PDB entry 1EFA | X-ray diffraction, 2.60 A resolution | chains E and B of the 4 polymer chains in the assembly

[Chain E]
Molecule: 21-nt DNA strand
Sequence (21 nucleotides; row label = number of the first residue in the row):
     1 GAATTGTGAG CGCTCACAAT T
Unresolved in the structure: 1, 19-21

[Chain B]
Protein: Lac repressor
Source organism: Escherichia coli
Reference sequence: P03023 (LACI_ECOLI); numbering as in UniProt (aligned over 1-333)
Chain sequence (333 residues; numbered 1 to 333; the number before each row is that of its first residue):
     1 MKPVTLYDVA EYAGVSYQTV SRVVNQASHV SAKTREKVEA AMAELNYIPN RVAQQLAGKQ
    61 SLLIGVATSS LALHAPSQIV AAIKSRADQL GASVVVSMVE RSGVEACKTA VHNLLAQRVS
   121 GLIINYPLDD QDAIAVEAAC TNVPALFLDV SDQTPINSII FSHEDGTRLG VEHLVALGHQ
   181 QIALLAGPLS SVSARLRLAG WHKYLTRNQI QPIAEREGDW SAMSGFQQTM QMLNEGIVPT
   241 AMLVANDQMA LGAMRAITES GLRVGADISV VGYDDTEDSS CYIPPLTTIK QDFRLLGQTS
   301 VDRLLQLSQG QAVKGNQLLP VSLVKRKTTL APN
Unresolved in the structure: 1, 332-333
Construct notes: engineered mutation Thr-109 (Ala in P03023)
Small-molecule neighbours: 2-nitrophenyl beta-D-fucopyranoside (NPF): Leu-73, Ala-75, Pro-76, Ile-79, Asn-125, Leu-148, Asp-149, Phe-161, Ser-191, Ser-193, Arg-197, Trp-220, Asn-246, Asp-274, Gln-291, Phe-293, Leu-296
Curated features (UniProtKB/Swiss-Prot):
  - DNA-binding region: Leu-6 to Asn-25 (H-T-H motif)
  - natural variant: Tyr-282 (Y282D: In T41 mutant)
  - mutagenesis: Tyr-17 (Y17H: Broadening of specificity), Arg-22 (R22N: Recognizes an operator variant)

[Chain E / chain B interface]
Contacting residue pairs (21; chain E residue first):
  DT4(E) / His-29(B)  salt bridge to the phosphate
  DT4(E) / Val-30(B)  sugar contact
  DT4(E) / Ser-31(B)  hydrogen bond to the phosphate
  DT5(E) / Thr-19(B)  sugar contact
  DT5(E) / Arg-22(B)  hydrogen bond to the base
  DT5(E) / His-29(B)  base contact
  DT5(E) / Val-30(B)  phosphate contact
  DT5(E) / Ser-31(B)  hydrogen bond to the phosphate
  DT5(E) / Thr-34(B)  hydrogen bond to the phosphate
  DG6(E) / Gly-14(B)  phosphate contact
  DG6(E) / Val-15(B)  phosphate contact
  DG6(E) / Ser-16(B)  hydrogen bond to the phosphate
  DG6(E) / Gln-18(B)  base contact
  DG6(E) / Thr-19(B)  hydrogen bond to the phosphate
  DG6(E) / Arg-22(B)  hydrogen bond to the base
  DT7(E) / Tyr-17(B)  base contact
  DT7(E) / Gln-18(B)  base contact
  DG8(E) / Tyr-17(B)  hydrogen bond to the base
  DC11(E) / Leu-56(B)  sugar contact
  DC11(E) / Ala-57(B)  base contact
  DG12(E) / Leu-56(B)  sugar contact
Also at the interface, not in a pair above, chain E (9 interface residues in all): DA3, DG10

[Overview]
9 residues of chain E face 13 of chain B across their interface; the contacts include 8 hydrogen bonds and 1
salt bridge. Polar contacts include DT5(E)/Arg-22(B), DG6(E)/Arg-22(B) and DG8(E)/Tyr-17(B). Ligands of chain
B: 2-nitrophenyl beta-D-fucopyranoside.
Chain E is a 21-nt DNA strand and chain B is Lac repressor (Escherichia coli); the structure, Crystal
structure of the lac repressor dimer bound to operator and the anti-inducer onpf, was determined by X-ray
diffraction.
